6O4K - chains A and B of the 4 polymer chains in the assembly; structure by X-ray diffraction, 2.06 A resolution.

[Chain A (and B)]
Name: Alpha-aminoadipic semialdehyde dehydrogenase
Source organism: Homo sapiens
Notes: EC 1.2.1.31, 1.2.1.3, 1.2.1.8; chain B of this document is another copy of the same molecule, construct and numbering; everything in this record applies to it too
UniProt: P49419 (AL7A1_HUMAN); residues 1-511 here correspond to UniProt positions 29-539 (UniProt number = residue number + 28)
Chain sequence (513 residues; each row starts with the number of its first residue; numbers below 1 keep their minus sign (Gly-1 is residue -1)):
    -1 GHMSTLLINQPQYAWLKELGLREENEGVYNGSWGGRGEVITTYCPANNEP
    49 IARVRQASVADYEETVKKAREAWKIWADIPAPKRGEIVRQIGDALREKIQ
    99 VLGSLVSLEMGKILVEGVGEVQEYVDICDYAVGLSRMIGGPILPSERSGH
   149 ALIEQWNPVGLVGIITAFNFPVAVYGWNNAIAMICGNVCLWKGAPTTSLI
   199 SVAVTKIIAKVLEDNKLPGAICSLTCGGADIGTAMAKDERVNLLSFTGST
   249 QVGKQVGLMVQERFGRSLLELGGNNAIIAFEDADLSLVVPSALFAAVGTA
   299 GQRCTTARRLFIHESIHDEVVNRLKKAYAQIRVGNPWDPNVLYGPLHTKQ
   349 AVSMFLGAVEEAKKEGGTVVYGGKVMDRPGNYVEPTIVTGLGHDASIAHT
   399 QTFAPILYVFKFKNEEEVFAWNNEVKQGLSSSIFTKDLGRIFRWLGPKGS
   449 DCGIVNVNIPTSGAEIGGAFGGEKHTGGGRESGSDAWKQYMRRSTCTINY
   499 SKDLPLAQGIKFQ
Disordered / not traced: -1 to 2
Construct notes: expression tag (-1 to 0); engineered mutation Gln399 (Glu427 in P49419)

[Chain A / chain B interface]
Contacting residue pairs (163):
  Trp71(A) - Pro445(B)
  Trp71(A) - Lys446(B)
  Lys72(A) - Lys446(B)  hydrogen bond (backbone-side chain)
  Ala75(A) - Pro445(B)
  Ala75(A) - Lys446(B)
  Asp76(A) - Lys446(B)  salt bridge
  Leu141(A) - Gly465(B)
  Ser143(A) - Glu463(B)  hydrogen bond
  Glu144(A) - Glu463(B)  hydrogen bond (backbone-side chain)
  Arg145(A) - Ile457(B)
  Arg145(A) - Gly461(B)
  Arg145(A) - Glu463(B)  salt bridge
  His148(A) - Ile457(B)
  Glu152(A) - Ser482(B)  hydrogen bond
  Gln153(A) - Leu443(B)  hydrogen bond (side chain-backbone)
  Asn155(A) - Leu443(B)  hydrogen bond (side chain-backbone)
  Asn155(A) - Gly444(B)
  Asn155(A) - Pro445(B)
  Thr248(A) - Phe262(B)
  Lys252(A) - Glu260(B)  salt bridge
  Lys252(A) - Phe262(B)
  Gly255(A) - Gln259(B)
  Leu256(A) - Leu256(B)
  Leu256(A) - Gln259(B)
  Leu256(A) - Glu260(B)
  Gln259(A) - Gly255(B)
  Gln259(A) - Leu256(B)
  Gln259(A) - Leu267(B)
  Glu260(A) - Lys252(B)  salt bridge
  Glu260(A) - Leu256(B)
  Phe262(A) - Thr248(B)
  Phe262(A) - Lys252(B)
  Phe262(A) - Leu269(B)  hydrophobic
  Phe262(A) - Lys472(B)
  Phe262(A) - His473(B)
  Arg264(A) - Glu471(B)  salt bridge
  Leu267(A) - Gln259(B)
  Leu269(A) - Phe262(B)  hydrophobic
  Ser284(A) - Leu502(B)
  Ser284(A) - Gln511(B)  hydrogen bond (side chain-backbone)
  Leu285(A) - Asn497(B)
  Leu285(A) - Asp501(B)
  Leu285(A) - Leu502(B)
  Leu285(A) - Pro503(B)
  Val287(A) - Phe510(B)  hydrophobic
  Pro288(A) - Pro503(B)  hydrophobic
  Pro288(A) - Phe510(B)  hydrophobic
  Leu291(A) - Ile508(B)  hydrophobic
  Phe292(A) - Leu504(B)
  Phe292(A) - Ala505(B)
  Phe292(A) - Gln506(B)
  Arg321(A) - Gln511(B)  hydrogen bond
  Ala325(A) - Ile508(B)  hydrophobic
  Ala325(A) - Phe510(B)  hydrophobic
  Gln328(A) - Ile508(B)
  Gln328(A) - Lys509(B)  hydrogen bond (side chain-backbone)
  Arg330(A) - Gln506(B)  hydrogen bond (side chain-backbone)
  Arg330(A) - Gly507(B)
  Leu340(A) - Gln506(B)
  Leu443(A) - Gln153(B)  hydrogen bond (backbone-side chain)
  Leu443(A) - Asn155(B)  hydrogen bond (backbone-side chain)
  Leu443(A) - Ile496(B)  hydrophobic
  Gly444(A) - Asn155(B)
  Gly444(A) - Arg490(B)
  Pro445(A) - Trp71(B)
  Pro445(A) - Ala75(B)
  Pro445(A) - Asn155(B)
  Pro445(A) - Pro156(B)
  Pro445(A) - Arg490(B)
  Lys446(A) - Trp71(B)
  Lys446(A) - Lys72(B)  hydrogen bond (side chain-backbone)
  Lys446(A) - Ala75(B)
  Lys446(A) - Asp76(B)  salt bridge
  Ser448(A) - Arg490(B)  hydrogen bond (backbone-side chain)
  Asp449(A) - Arg490(B)
  Cys450(A) - Arg490(B)
  Cys450(A) - Ser492(B)
  Gly451(A) - Arg491(B)
  Gly451(A) - Ser492(B)
  Gly451(A) - Thr493(B)  hydrogen bond (backbone-backbone)
  Ile452(A) - Thr493(B)
  Val453(A) - Ser492(B)
  Val453(A) - Thr493(B)  hydrogen bond (backbone-backbone)
  Val453(A) - Cys494(B)
  Val453(A) - Thr495(B)  hydrogen bond (backbone-backbone)
  Asn454(A) - Thr495(B)  hydrogen bond (side chain-backbone)
  Val455(A) - Thr495(B)  hydrogen bond (backbone-backbone)
  Val455(A) - Ile496(B)
  Val455(A) - Asn497(B)  hydrogen bond (backbone-backbone)
  Asn456(A) - Asn497(B)  hydrogen bond (backbone-side chain)
  Ile457(A) - Arg145(B)
  Ile457(A) - His148(B)
  Ile457(A) - Thr495(B)
  Gly461(A) - Arg145(B)
  Ala462(A) - Arg145(B)
  Glu463(A) - Pro142(B)
  Glu463(A) - Ser143(B)  hydrogen bond
  Glu463(A) - Glu144(B)  hydrogen bond (side chain-backbone)
  Glu463(A) - Arg145(B)  salt bridge
  Glu463(A) - Leu150(B)
  Gly465(A) - Leu141(B)
  Gly466(A) - Thr493(B)
  Ala467(A) - Arg491(B)
  Ala467(A) - Thr493(B)  hydrogen bond (backbone-side chain)
  Glu471(A) - Arg264(B)  salt bridge
  Lys472(A) - Phe262(B)
  His473(A) - Phe262(B)
  Arg478(A) - Arg491(B)  hydrogen bond (side chain-backbone)
  Ser482(A) - Glu152(B)  hydrogen bond
  Ser482(A) - Arg491(B)  hydrogen bond
  Asp483(A) - Asp483(B)
  Asp483(A) - Lys486(B)  salt bridge
  Asp483(A) - Arg491(B)  salt bridge
  Lys486(A) - Asp483(B)  salt bridge
  Lys486(A) - Lys486(B)
  Arg490(A) - Gly444(B)
  Arg490(A) - Ser448(B)  hydrogen bond (side chain-backbone)
  Arg490(A) - Asp449(B)
  Arg490(A) - Cys450(B)
  Arg491(A) - Gly451(B)
  Arg491(A) - Ala467(B)
  Arg491(A) - Arg478(B)  hydrogen bond (backbone-side chain)
  Arg491(A) - Ser482(B)  hydrogen bond
  Arg491(A) - Asp483(B)  salt bridge
  Ser492(A) - Cys450(B)
  Ser492(A) - Gly451(B)
  Ser492(A) - Val453(B)
  Thr493(A) - Gly451(B)  hydrogen bond (backbone-backbone)
  Thr493(A) - Ile452(B)
  Thr493(A) - Val453(B)  hydrogen bond (backbone-backbone)
  Thr493(A) - Ala467(B)  hydrogen bond (side chain-backbone)
  Cys494(A) - Leu443(B)  hydrophobic
  Cys494(A) - Val453(B)
  Thr495(A) - Val453(B)  hydrogen bond (backbone-backbone)
  Thr495(A) - Asn454(B)  hydrogen bond (backbone-side chain)
  Thr495(A) - Val455(B)  hydrogen bond (backbone-backbone)
  Ile496(A) - Val455(B)
  Asn497(A) - Leu285(B)
  Asn497(A) - Val455(B)  hydrogen bond (backbone-backbone)
  Asn497(A) - Asn456(B)  hydrogen bond (side chain-backbone)
  Asn497(A) - Ile457(B)
  Asp501(A) - Leu285(B)
  Leu502(A) - Asp282(B)
  Leu502(A) - Ser284(B)
  Pro503(A) - Leu285(B)
  Pro503(A) - Pro288(B)
  Pro503(A) - Ser289(B)
  Leu504(A) - Phe292(B)
  Ala505(A) - Phe292(B)
  Gln506(A) - Phe292(B)
  Gln506(A) - Arg330(B)  hydrogen bond (backbone-side chain)
  Gly507(A) - Arg330(B)
  Ile508(A) - Leu291(B)  hydrophobic
  Ile508(A) - Ala325(B)
  Ile508(A) - Gln328(B)
  Ile508(A) - Ile329(B)  hydrophobic
  Ile508(A) - Leu340(B)  hydrophobic
  Lys509(A) - Gln328(B)  hydrogen bond (backbone-side chain)
  Phe510(A) - Val287(B)  hydrophobic
  Phe510(A) - Pro288(B)  hydrophobic
  Phe510(A) - Ala325(B)  hydrophobic
  Gln511(A) - Arg321(B)
  Gln511(A) - Lys324(B)  hydrogen bond
Other interface residues (no listed pair), chain A (88 interface residues in all): Pro142, Leu150, Pro156, Asp282, Ser289, Glu317, Ile329, Ile439, Gly475
Other interface residues (no listed pair), chain B (91 interface residues in all): Pro139, Arg261, Ser265, Glu317, Ile439, Gly466, Gly475

[In short]
88 residues of chain A face 91 of chain B across their interface, with 41 hydrogen bonds and 12 salt bridges.
Among the polar pairs are Asp76(A)-Lys446(B), Arg145(A)-Glu463(B) and Lys252(A)-Glu260(B).
Chain A and chain B are both Alpha-aminoadipic semialdehyde dehydrogenase (Homo sapiens); the structure,
Structure of ALDH7A1 mutant E399Q complexed with NAD, was determined by X-ray diffraction (same publication as
6O4I, 6O4L and 6U2X).
